PDB entry 5TK9 | X-ray diffraction, 1.84 A resolution | chain A

Chain A:
Name: OxsA protein
Source organism: Bacillus megaterium
UniProtKB: O24769 (O24769_BACME); numbering as in UniProt (aligned over 1-194)
Chain sequence (194 residues; each row starts with the number of its first residue):
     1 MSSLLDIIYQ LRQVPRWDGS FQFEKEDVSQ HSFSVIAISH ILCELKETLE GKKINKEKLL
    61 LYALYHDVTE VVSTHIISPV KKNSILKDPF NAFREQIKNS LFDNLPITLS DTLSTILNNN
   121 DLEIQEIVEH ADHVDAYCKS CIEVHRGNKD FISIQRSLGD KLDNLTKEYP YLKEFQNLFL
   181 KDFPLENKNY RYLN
Not modelled in the structure: 1, 193-194
Bound ions: Mg2+: His31, His66, Asp67, Asp132
Residues lining bound ligands: oxetanocin (7D7; [(2S,3R,4R)-4-(6-amino-9H-purin-9-yl)oxetane-2,3-diyl]dimethanol): Arg16, Trp17, Ser20, His75, Ile77, Ser78, Pro79, Asp132, Ala136, Ile154, Ser157, Leu158
UniProt features mapped onto this chain:
  - binding site (4'-phosphooxetanocin A): Arg16, Trp17, His75, Ser78, Lys81
  - binding site (oxetanocin A): Trp17, His75, Ser78
  - binding site (Mg(2+)): His31, His66, Asp67, Asp132
What the authors report for this chain:
  - binding site for oxetanocin: His75, Ser78
  - specificity-determining residues: Trp17 (citing earlier work)
  - catalytic residues: Glu70 (citing earlier work)

In short:
Ligands of chain A: oxetanocin. The Mg2+ site is built by His31, His66, Asp67 and Asp132. Curated annotation
(UniProt) lists 5 residues binding 4'-phosphooxetanocin A, 3 oxetanocin A-binding residues and 4 Mg2+-binding
residues. The paper reports the catalytic residue Glu70; a binding site for oxetanocin at His75 and Ser78.
Chain A is OxsA protein (Bacillus megaterium); the structure, Structure of the HD-domain phosphohydrolase OxsA
with Oxetanocin-A bound, was determined by X-ray diffraction, deposited together with 5TK6, 5TK7, 5TK8 and
5TKA.
